5DP0 - chains A and D of the 4 polymer chains in the assembly; structure by X-ray diffraction, 2.38 A resolution.

== Chain A ==
Protein: Estrogen receptor
From: Homo sapiens
Reference sequence: P03372 (ESR1_HUMAN); residue numbers follow UniProt; this construct covers 298-554
Chain sequence (257 residues; numbered 298 to 554; the number before each row is that of its first residue):
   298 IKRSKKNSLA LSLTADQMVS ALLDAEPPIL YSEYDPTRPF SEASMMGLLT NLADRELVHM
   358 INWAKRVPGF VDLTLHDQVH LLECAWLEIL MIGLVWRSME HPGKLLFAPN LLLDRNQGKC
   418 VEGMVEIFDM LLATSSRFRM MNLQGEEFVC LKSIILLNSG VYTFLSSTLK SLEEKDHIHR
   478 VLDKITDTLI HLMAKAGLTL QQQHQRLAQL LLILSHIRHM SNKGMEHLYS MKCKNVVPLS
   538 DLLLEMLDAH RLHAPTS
Disordered / not traced: 298-304, 332-334, 415-416, 462-471, 549-554
Construct notes: engineered mutation Ser-537 (Tyr in P03372)
Ligand contacts: 5ES (4,4'-(2-{3-[(4-fluorophenyl)amino]phenyl}ethene-1,1-diyl)diphenol): Met-342, Met-343, Leu-346, Thr-347, Leu-349, Ala-350, Glu-353, Trp-383, Leu-384, Leu-387, Met-388, Leu-391, Arg-394, Leu-402, Phe-404, Leu-410, Met-421, Ile-424, Phe-425, Leu-428, Gly-521, Leu-525, Met-528, Leu-536, Leu-540
What the authors report for this chain:
  - conformationally variable residues (helix shift): His-524

== Chain D ==
Protein: Nuclear receptor coactivator 2
Chain sequence (14 residues; row label = number of the first residue in the row):
   686 KHKILHRLLQ DSSS
Disordered / not traced: 686-687, 697-699

== How chain A and chain D interact ==
Contacting residue pairs (22; chain A residue first):
  Ile-358(A) / Leu-690(D)  hydrophobic
  Ile-358(A) / Leu-693(D)
  Ile-358(A) / Leu-694(D)  hydrophobic
  Lys-362(A) / Leu-693(D)  hydrogen bond (side chain-backbone)
  Lys-362(A) / Leu-694(D)
  Lys-362(A) / Asp-696(D)  hydrogen bond (side chain-backbone)
  Leu-372(A) / His-691(D)
  Leu-372(A) / Leu-694(D)  hydrophobic
  Leu-372(A) / Gln-695(D)
  His-373(A) / His-691(D)
  Gln-375(A) / Leu-694(D)
  Val-376(A) / Leu-690(D)  hydrophobic
  Val-376(A) / His-691(D)
  Val-376(A) / Leu-694(D)  hydrophobic
  Glu-380(A) / Lys-688(D)  salt bridge
  Glu-380(A) / Leu-690(D)
  Asp-538(A) / Ile-689(D)
  Leu-539(A) / Ile-689(D)
  Glu-542(A) / Lys-688(D)
  Glu-542(A) / Ile-689(D)  hydrogen bond (side chain-backbone)
  Glu-542(A) / Leu-690(D)
  Met-543(A) / Leu-690(D)  hydrophobic
Interface residues without a listed pair, chain A (15 interface residues in all): Val-355, Asn-359, Phe-367, Leu-379

== Overview ==
Chain A and chain D form an interface of 15 and 8 residues respectively; the contacts include 3 hydrogen bonds
and 1 salt bridge. Polar contacts include Glu-380(A)/Lys-688(D), Lys-362(A)/Leu-693(D) and
Lys-362(A)/Asp-696(D). Bound to chain A: compound 5ES. From the paper: conformational variability at
His-524(A).
Chain A is Estrogen receptor (Homo sapiens) and chain D is Nuclear receptor coactivator 2; the structure,
Crystal Structure of the ER-alpha Ligand-binding Domain in complex with a 4-fluorophenylamino-substituted
triaryl-ethylene derivative 4,4'-(2-{3-[(4-fluorophenyl)amino]phenyl}ethene-1,1-diyl)diphenol, was determined
by X-ray diffraction, deposited together with 4ZN7, 4ZNH, 4ZNS, 4ZNT, 4ZNU, 4ZNV and 50 further entries.
